4FDZ - chains B and C of the 3 polymer chains in the assembly; structure by X-ray diffraction, 1.80 A resolution.

# Chain B (and C)
Protein: Ethanolamine utilization protein
Source organism: Clostridium perfringens
Notes: chain C of this document is another copy of the same molecule, construct and numbering; everything in this record applies to it too
UniProt: Q8XLZ0 (Q8XLZ0_CLOPE); residues 1-217 here = UniProt positions 1-217
Chain sequence (225 residues; each row starts with the number of its first residue):
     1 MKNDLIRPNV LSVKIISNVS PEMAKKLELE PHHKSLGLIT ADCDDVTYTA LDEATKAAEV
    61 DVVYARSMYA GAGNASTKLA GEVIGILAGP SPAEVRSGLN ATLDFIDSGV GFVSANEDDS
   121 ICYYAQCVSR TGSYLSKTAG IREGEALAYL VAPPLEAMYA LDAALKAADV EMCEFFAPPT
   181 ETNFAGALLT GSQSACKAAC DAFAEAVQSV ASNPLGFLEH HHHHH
Disordered / not traced: 222-225 (chain C: fully traced)
Sequence notes: expression tag (218-225)
Curated features (UniProtKB/Swiss-Prot):
  - binding site (cob(II)alamin): His-32
  - binding site (ethanolamine): Asp-44, Asp-45, Glu-82, Phe-112, Phe-176, Thr-180, Thr-182 to Phe-184
  - site (Important for gating): Tyr-69, Asn-74, Asn-183
Metal / ion sites: Na+ site 1: Asn-74 (shared with 1 residue of chain A; Asn-74(C) of chain C); Na+ site 2: Leu-165, Ala-168

# Interface between chain B and chain C
Residue-residue contacts - 74 pairs, chain B then chain C:
  Tyr-69(B) / Tyr-69(C)  hydrophobic
  Asn-74(B) / Asn-74(C)  hydrogen bond (side chain-backbone)
  Ser-120(B) / Thr-77(C)
  Ser-120(B) / Lys-78(C)  hydrogen bond (backbone-backbone)
  Ile-121(B) / Lys-78(C)
  Ile-121(B) / Leu-79(C)  hydrophobic
  Pro-153(B) / Thr-77(C)
  Pro-154(B) / Met-68(C)  hydrophobic
  Pro-154(B) / Ala-80(C)
  Pro-154(B) / Ile-84(C)
  Leu-155(B) / Ser-12(C)
  Leu-155(B) / Lys-14(C)
  Leu-155(B) / Leu-38(C)  hydrophobic
  Leu-155(B) / Ile-39(C)
  Leu-155(B) / Thr-40(C)
  Leu-155(B) / Ile-84(C)
  Glu-156(B) / Leu-79(C)
  Met-158(B) / Ile-16(C)
  Met-158(B) / Met-23(C)
  Met-158(B) / Leu-27(C)  hydrophobic
  Tyr-159(B) / Lys-14(C)
  Tyr-159(B) / Ile-15(C)
  Tyr-159(B) / Leu-38(C)
  Leu-161(B) / Met-23(C)  hydrophobic
  Asp-162(B) / Ile-16(C)
  Asp-162(B) / Val-19(C)
  Asp-162(B) / Ser-20(C)  hydrogen bond (side chain-backbone)
  Asp-162(B) / Met-23(C)
  Leu-165(B) / Ser-20(C)
  Leu-165(B) / Glu-22(C)
  Leu-165(B) / Met-23(C)  hydrophobic
  Lys-166(B) / Ser-17(C)  hydrogen bond (side chain-backbone)
  Lys-166(B) / Asn-18(C)  hydrogen bond (side chain-backbone)
  Met-172(B) / Glu-22(C)
  Met-172(B) / Lys-26(C)
  Cys-173(B) / Lys-26(C)  hydrogen bond (backbone-side chain)
  Phe-175(B) / Lys-26(C)
  Ala-177(B) / Tyr-64(C)
  Pro-178(B) / Tyr-64(C)  hydrogen bond (backbone-side chain)
  Pro-178(B) / Arg-66(C)
  Pro-179(B) / Arg-66(C)
  Pro-179(B) / Ser-67(C)
  Pro-179(B) / Met-68(C)  hydrophobic
  Pro-179(B) / Tyr-69(C)  hydrophobic
  Thr-180(B) / Tyr-69(C)
  Glu-181(B) / Tyr-69(C)
  Asn-183(B) / Met-68(C)
  Asn-183(B) / Tyr-69(C)  hydrogen bond (side chain-backbone)
  Phe-184(B) / Ser-76(C)
  Phe-184(B) / Thr-77(C)
  Val-210(B) / Ser-12(C)
  Val-210(B) / Leu-79(C)  hydrophobic
  Asn-213(B) / Lys-14(C)  hydrogen bond (backbone-side chain)
  Pro-214(B) / Leu-11(C)
  Pro-214(B) / Ser-12(C)  hydrogen bond (backbone-side chain)
  Pro-214(B) / Val-13(C)  hydrogen bond (backbone-backbone)
  Pro-214(B) / Lys-14(C)  hydrogen bond (backbone-side chain)
  Pro-214(B) / Leu-79(C)  hydrophobic
  Leu-215(B) / Leu-11(C)
  Leu-215(B) / Ser-12(C)
  Leu-215(B) / Val-13(C)
  Leu-215(B) / Lys-14(C)
  Gly-216(B) / Val-13(C)
  Gly-216(B) / Lys-14(C)  hydrogen bond (backbone-side chain)
  Phe-217(B) / Val-13(C)  hydrophobic
  Phe-217(B) / Ile-15(C)
  Phe-217(B) / Leu-99(C)  hydrophobic
  Phe-217(B) / Asn-100(C)
  Phe-217(B) / Leu-103(C)  hydrophobic
  Leu-218(B) / Arg-96(C)  hydrogen bond (backbone-side chain)
  Leu-218(B) / Asn-100(C)
  His-221(B) / Ile-15(C)
  His-221(B) / Ser-17(C)  hydrogen bond
  His-221(B) / Pro-92(C)
Other interface residues (no listed pair), chain B (36 interface residues in all): Ala-70, Asn-116, Val-170, Thr-182
Other interface residues (no listed pair), chain C (37 interface residues in all): Val-10, Ala-70, Ile-86

# Overview
36 residues of chain B face 37 of chain C across their interface; the contacts include 15 hydrogen bonds.
Polar contacts include Asn-74(B)/Asn-74(C), Asp-162(B)/Ser-20(C) and Lys-166(B)/Ser-17(C). Curated annotation
(UniProt) lists cob(II)alamin-binding residue His-32(B) and 9 ethanolamine-binding residues on chain B.
Chain B and chain C are both Ethanolamine utilization protein (Clostridium perfringens); the structure, EutL
from Clostridium perfringens, Crystallized Under Reducing Conditions, was determined by X-ray diffraction
together with 4TM6, 4TME and 4EDI from the same study.
